Entry 9PDD (electron microscopy, 4.16 A resolution (low resolution: residue-level contacts below are approximate; hydrogen-bond / salt-bridge calls are withheld)); this record covers chains I and L of the 11 polymer chains in the assembly.

Chain I (and L):
Protein: Alpha-soluble NSF attachment protein
Organism: Rattus norvegicus
Notes: chain L of this document is another copy of the same molecule, construct and numbering; everything in this record applies to it too
UniProt: P54921 (SNAA_RAT); residues 1-295 here = UniProt positions 1-295
Sequence (296 residues; row label = number of the first residue in the row; numbering starts at 0):
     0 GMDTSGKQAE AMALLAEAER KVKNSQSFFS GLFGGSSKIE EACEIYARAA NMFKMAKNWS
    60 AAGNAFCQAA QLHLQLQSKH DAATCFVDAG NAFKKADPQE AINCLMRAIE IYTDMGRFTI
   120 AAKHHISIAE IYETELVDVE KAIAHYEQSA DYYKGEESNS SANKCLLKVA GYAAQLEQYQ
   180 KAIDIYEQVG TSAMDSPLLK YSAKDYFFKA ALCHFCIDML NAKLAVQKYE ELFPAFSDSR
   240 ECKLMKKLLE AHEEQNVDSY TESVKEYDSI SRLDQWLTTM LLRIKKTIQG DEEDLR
Disordered / not traced: 289-295 (chain L: 287-295)
Differences from the reference sequence: expression tag (0)

Interface between chain I and chain L:
Contacting residue pairs - 35 pairs, chain I then chain L:
  Lys78(I) with Arg47(L)
  Glu109(I) with Met54(L)
  Tyr111(I) with Asn50(L)
  Thr112(I) with Asn50(L); Lys53(L); Met54(L)
  Asp113(I) with Arg47(L); Asn50(L); Met51(L)
  Met114(I) with Ala46(L); Asn50(L)
  Gly115(I) with Asn50(L); Lys53(L); Asp87(L)
  Arg116(I) with Asn50(L)
  Phe117(I) with Lys53(L); Trp58(L); Lys94(L)
  Asp150(I) with Trp58(L)
  Tyr151(I) with Met54(L)
  Gly154(I) with Lys93(L); Lys94(L)
  Glu155(I) with Asn90(L); Ala91(L); Lys93(L); Lys94(L)
  Glu156(I) with Lys93(L); Thr133(L); Glu134(L)
  Met193(I) with Gln274(L)
  Pro196(I) with Asp273(L)
  Lys199(I) with Arg271(L); Leu272(L)
  Tyr200(I) with Arg271(L)
  Ala234(I) with Arg271(L)
Also at the interface, not in a pair above, chain I (21 interface residues in all): Ile108, Lys203
Also at the interface, not in a pair above, chain L (21 interface residues in all): Lys6, Lys56, Phe65

Summary:
Chain I and chain L each contribute 21 residues to their interface.
Chain I and chain L are both Alpha-soluble NSF attachment protein (Rattus norvegicus); the structure, 22bin20S
complex (NSF-alphaSNAP-2:2 syntaxin-1a:SNAP-25), hydrolyzing, class 29, was determined by electron microscopy,
deposited together with 9OJR, 9OJU, 9OJZ, 9OK3, 9OK5, 9OKC and 17 further entries.
